7B28 - chain F; structure by X-ray diffraction, 2.10 A resolution.

# Chain F
Name: CirpA3
From: Rhipicephalus pulchellus
Sequence (165 residues; numbered 41 to 206 plus 3 insertion-coded residues; 4 numbers in that range are skipped by the numbering (no residue carries them; nothing is unmodelled there); the number before each row is that of its first residue; a row labelled like 191a-191b holds insertion residues (191a, then the next letters in order)):
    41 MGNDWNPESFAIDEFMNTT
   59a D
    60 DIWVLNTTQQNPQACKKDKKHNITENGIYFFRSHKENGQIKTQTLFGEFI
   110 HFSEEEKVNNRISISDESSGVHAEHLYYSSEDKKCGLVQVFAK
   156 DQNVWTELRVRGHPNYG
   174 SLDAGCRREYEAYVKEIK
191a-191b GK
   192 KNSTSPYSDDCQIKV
Not modelled in the structure: 41-47, 204-206
Cystine bridges: Cys74-Cys202, Cys144-Cys179

# Summary
Chain F is CirpA3 (Rhipicephalus pulchellus); the structure, Complement inhibitor CirpA3 from Rhipicephalus
pulchellus, was determined by X-ray diffraction together with 7B26, 7B29, 7B2A and 7B2D from the same study.
